Entry 7QJ3 (electron microscopy, 7.60 A resolution (low resolution: residue-level contacts below are approximate; hydrogen-bond / salt-bridge calls are withheld)); this record covers chains H and I of the 22 polymer chains in the assembly.

Chain H:
Protein: Gamma-tubulin complex component 3
Organism: Homo sapiens
UniProt: Q96CW5 (GCP3_HUMAN); residue numbers follow UniProt; this construct covers 1-907
Chain sequence (907 residues; row label = number of the first residue in the row):
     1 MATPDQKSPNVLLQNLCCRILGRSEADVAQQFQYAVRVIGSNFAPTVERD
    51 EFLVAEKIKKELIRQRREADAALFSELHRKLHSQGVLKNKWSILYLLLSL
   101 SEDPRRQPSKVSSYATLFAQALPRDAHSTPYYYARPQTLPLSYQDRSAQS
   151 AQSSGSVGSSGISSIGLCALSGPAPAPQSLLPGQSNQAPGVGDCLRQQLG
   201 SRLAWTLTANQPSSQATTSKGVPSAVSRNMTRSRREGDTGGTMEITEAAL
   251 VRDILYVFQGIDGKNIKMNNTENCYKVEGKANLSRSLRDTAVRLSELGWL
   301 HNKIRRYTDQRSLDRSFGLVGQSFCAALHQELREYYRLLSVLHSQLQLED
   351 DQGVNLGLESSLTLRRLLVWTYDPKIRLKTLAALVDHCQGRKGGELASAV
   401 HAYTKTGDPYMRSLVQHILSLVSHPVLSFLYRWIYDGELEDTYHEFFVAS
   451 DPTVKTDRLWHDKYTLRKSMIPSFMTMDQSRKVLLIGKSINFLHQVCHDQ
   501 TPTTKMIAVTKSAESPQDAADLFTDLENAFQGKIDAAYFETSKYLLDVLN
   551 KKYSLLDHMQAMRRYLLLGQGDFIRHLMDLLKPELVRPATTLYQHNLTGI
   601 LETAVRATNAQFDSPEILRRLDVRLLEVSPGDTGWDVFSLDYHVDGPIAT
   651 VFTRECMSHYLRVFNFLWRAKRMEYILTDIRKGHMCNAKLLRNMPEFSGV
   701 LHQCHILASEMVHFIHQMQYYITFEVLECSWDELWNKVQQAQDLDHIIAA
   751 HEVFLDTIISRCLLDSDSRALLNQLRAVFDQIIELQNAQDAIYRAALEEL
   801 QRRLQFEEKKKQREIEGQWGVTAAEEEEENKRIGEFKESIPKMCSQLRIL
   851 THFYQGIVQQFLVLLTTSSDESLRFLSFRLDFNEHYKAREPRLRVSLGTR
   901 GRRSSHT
Not modelled in the structure: 1-244, 279-284, 348-360, 506-523, 812-826, 891-907
Swiss-Prot annotation at these positions:
  - modified residue: Ala2 (N-acetylalanine), Ser113 (Phosphoserine)

Chain I:
Protein: Gamma-tubulin complex component 4
Organism: Homo sapiens
UniProt: Q9UGJ1 (GCP4_HUMAN); numbering as in UniProt (aligned over 1-667)
Chain sequence (667 residues; numbered 1 to 667; the number before each row is that of its first residue):
     1 MIHELLLALSGYPGSIFTWNKRSGLQVSQDFPFLHPSETSVLNRLCRLGT
    51 DYIRFTEFIEQYTGHVQQQDHHPSQQGQGGLHGIYLRAFCTGLDSVLQPY
   101 RQALLDLEQEFLGDPHLSISHVNYFLDQFQLLFPSVMVVVEQIKSQKIHG
   151 CQILETVYKHSCGGLPPVRSALEKILAVCHGVMYKQLSAWMLHGLLLDQH
   201 EEFFIKQGPSSGNVSAQPEEDEEDLGIGGLTGKQLRELQDLRLIEEENML
   251 APSLKQFSLRVEILPSYIPVRVAEKILFVGESVQMFENQNVNLTRKGSIL
   301 KNQEDTFAAELHRLKQQPLFSLVDFEQVVDRIRSTVAEHLWKLMVEESDL
   351 LGQLKIIKDFYLLGRGELFQAFIDTAQHMLKTPPTAVTEHDVNVAFQQSA
   401 HKVLLDDDNLLPLLHLTIEYHGKEHKADATQAREGPSRETSPREAPASGW
   451 AALGLSYKVQWPLHILFTPAVLEKYNVVFKYLLSVRRVQAELQHCWALQM
   501 QRKHLKSNQTDAIKWRLRNHMAFLVDNLQYYLQVDVLESQFSQLLHQINS
   551 TRDFESIRLAHDHFLSNLLAQSFILLKPVFHCLNEILDLCHSFCSLVSQN
   601 LGPLDERGAAQLSILVKGFSRQSSLLFKILSSVRNHQINSDLAQLLLRLD
   651 YNKYYTQAGGTLGSFGM
Not modelled in the structure: 64-78, 203-255, 286-297, 418-447, 632-667

How chain H and chain I interact:
Pairs across the interface (29):
  Arg252(H) - His35(I)
  Tyr256(H) - His35(I)
  Ile261(H) - Ser40(I)
  Asp262(H) - Ser37(I)
  Lys264(H) - His35(I)
  Arg305(H) - Arg44(I)
  Arg305(H) - Asp127(I)
  Arg315(H) - Lys159(I)
  Arg315(H) - His160(I)
  Arg315(H) - Gly163(I)
  Leu319(H) - Cys162(I)
  Leu319(H) - Gly163(I)
  Gln322(H) - Gly163(I)
  Gln322(H) - Gly164(I)
  Gln322(H) - Leu165(I)
  Ser323(H) - Gly164(I)
  Ala326(H) - Leu165(I)
  Ala326(H) - Pro166(I)
  His329(H) - Asp127(I)
  His329(H) - Leu131(I)
  Arg333(H) - Tyr124(I)
  Arg333(H) - Phe125(I)
  Arg333(H) - Gln128(I)
  Tyr336(H) - Arg44(I)
  Tyr336(H) - Tyr124(I)
  Arg337(H) - Tyr124(I)
  His343(H) - Ser118(I)
  His343(H) - Ser120(I)
  Ser344(H) - Leu117(I)
Interface residues without a listed pair, chain H (25 interface residues in all): Asp253, Gln259, Gly263, Ser312, Leu313, Cys325, Gln347, Pro425
Interface residues without a listed pair, chain I (24 interface residues in all): Val41, His116, Gln130, Pro134, Arg169

In short:
25 residues of chain H and 24 residues of chain I are in contact.
Chain H is Gamma-tubulin complex component 3 and chain I is Gamma-tubulin complex component 4, both from Homo
sapiens; the structure, Structure of recombinant human gamma-Tubulin Ring Complex 8-spoked assembly
intermediate (spokes 7-14), was determined by electron microscopy together with 7QJ0, 7QJ1, 7QJ2, 7QJ4, 7QJD
and 7QJE from the same study.
